4F30 - chain A; structure by X-ray diffraction, 3.15 A resolution.

# Chain A
Molecule: Retinoid isomerohydrolase
Source organism: Bos taurus
Notes: EC 3.1.1.64
Reference sequence: Q28175 (RPE65_BOVIN); residue numbers follow UniProt; this construct covers 1-533
Sequence (533 residues; each row starts with the number of its first residue):
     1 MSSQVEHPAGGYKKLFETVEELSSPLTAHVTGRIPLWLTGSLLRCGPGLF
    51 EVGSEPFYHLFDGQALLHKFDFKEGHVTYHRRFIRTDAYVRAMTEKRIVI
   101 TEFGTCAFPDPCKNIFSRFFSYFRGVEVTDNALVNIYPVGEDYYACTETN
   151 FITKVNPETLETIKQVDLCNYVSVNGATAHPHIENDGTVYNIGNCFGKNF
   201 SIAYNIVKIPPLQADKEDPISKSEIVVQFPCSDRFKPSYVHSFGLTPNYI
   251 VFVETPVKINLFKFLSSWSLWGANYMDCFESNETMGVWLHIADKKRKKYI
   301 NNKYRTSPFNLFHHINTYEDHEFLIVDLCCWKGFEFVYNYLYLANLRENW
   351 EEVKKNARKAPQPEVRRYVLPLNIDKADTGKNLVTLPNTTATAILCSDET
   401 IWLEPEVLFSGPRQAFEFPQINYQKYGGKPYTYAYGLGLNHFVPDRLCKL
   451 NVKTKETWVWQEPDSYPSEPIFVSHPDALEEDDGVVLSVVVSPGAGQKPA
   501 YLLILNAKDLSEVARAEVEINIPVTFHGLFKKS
Not modelled in the structure: 1-2, 111-120
Sequence notes: conflict Leu-341 (Ser in Q28175)
Ion coordination: Fe2+: His-180, His-241, His-313, His-527
From the paper describing this entry:
  - self-association interface (contacts with another copy of this molecule): Pro-371 to Glu-404

# Overview
His-180, His-241, His-313 and His-527 coordinate Fe2+. The paper reports a self-association interface
involving Pro-371.
Chain A is Retinoid isomerohydrolase (Bos taurus); the structure, Structure of RPE65: P6522 crystal form grown
in ammonium phosphate solution, was determined by X-ray diffraction, deposited together with 4F2Z, 4F3A and
4F3D.
